Entry 4ETP (X-ray diffraction, 2.30 A resolution); this record covers chains A and B.

[Chain A]
Protein: Kinesin-like protein KAR3
Source organism: Saccharomyces cerevisiae
Notes: fragment: Kar3
Reference sequence: P17119 (KAR3_YEAST); residues 352-729 here = UniProt positions 352-729
Amino-acid sequence (403 residues; row label = number of the first residue in the row):
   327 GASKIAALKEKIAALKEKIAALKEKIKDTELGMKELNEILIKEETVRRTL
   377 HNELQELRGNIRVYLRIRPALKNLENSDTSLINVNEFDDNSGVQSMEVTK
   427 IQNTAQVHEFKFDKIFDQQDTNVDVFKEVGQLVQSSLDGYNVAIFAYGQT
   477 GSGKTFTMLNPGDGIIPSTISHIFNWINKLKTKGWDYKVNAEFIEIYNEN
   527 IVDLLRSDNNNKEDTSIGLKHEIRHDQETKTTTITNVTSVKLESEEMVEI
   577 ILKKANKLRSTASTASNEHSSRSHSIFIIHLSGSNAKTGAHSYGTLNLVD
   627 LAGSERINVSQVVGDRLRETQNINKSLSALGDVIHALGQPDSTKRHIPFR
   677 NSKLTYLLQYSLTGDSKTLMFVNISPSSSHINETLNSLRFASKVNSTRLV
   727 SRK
Disordered / not traced: 327-330, 534-541, 583-584, 586-589, 724-729
Differences from the reference sequence: engineered mutation L391 (Cys in P17119), A469 (Cys in P17119), A517 (Cys in P17119), V566 (Cys in P17119), A655 (Cys in P17119)
Swiss-Prot annotation at these positions:
  - binding site (ATP): N386, R388, R392, E454, G477, S478, G479, K480, T481, F482, E554, K579, T694
Ion coordination: Mg2+: T481 (together with ADP)
Residues lining bound ligands: ADP (adenosine-5'-diphosphate): R392, R394, P395, L397, N448, Q475, T476, G477, S478, G479, K480, T481, F482
What the authors report for this chain:
  - conformationally variable residues (domain motion): G385

[Chain B]
Protein: Spindle pole body-associated protein VIK1
Source organism: Saccharomyces cerevisiae
Notes: fragment: Vik1
Reference sequence: Q12045 (VIK1_YEAST); numbering as in UniProt (aligned over 341-647)
Amino-acid sequence (333 residues; each row starts with the number of its first residue):
   315 GASEIAALEKEIAALEKEIAALEKEISKQEKFYNDTYNTVCKELLRSRRL
   365 ENSIIEQKGTMRVYAYVMEQNLPENLLFDYENGVITQGLSEHVYKFNRVI
   415 PHLKVSEDCFFTQEYSVYHDMALNQKKNFNLISLSTTPHGSLRESLIKFL
   465 AEKDTIYQKQYVITLQFVFLSDDEFSQDMLLDYSHNDKDSIKLKFEKHSI
   515 SLDSKLVIIENGLEDLPLNFSADEHPNLPHSGMGIIKVQFFPRDSKSDGN
   565 NDPVPVDFYFIELNNLKSIEQFDKSIFKKESAETPIALVLKKLISDTKSF
   615 FLLNLNDSKNVNKLLTISEEVQTQLAKRKKKLT
Disordered / not traced: 315-319, 402-403, 497-506, 539-546, 559-566, 591-594, 639-647
Differences from the reference sequence: engineered mutation C355 (Glu in Q12045), V377 (Cys in Q12045), C423 (Lys in Q12045), A436 (Cys in Q12045), A536 (Cys in Q12045), A596 (Cys in Q12045), A640 (Cys in Q12045)
Glycans and other covalent adducts: N,N'-ethane-1,2-diylbis(2-iodoacetamide) (EBC) linked to C355, C423
Residues lining bound ligands: N,N'-ethane-1,2-diylbis(2-iodoacetamide) (EBC): Y351, N352, K418, Q427

[How chain A and chain B interact]
Residue-residue contacts (62; chain A residue first):
  L334(A) with I326(B), hydrophobic
  K337(A) with I326(B)
  I338(A) with L322(B); E325(B); I326(B), hydrophobic; L329(B)
  L341(A) with I326(B), hydrophobic; L329(B), hydrophobic; I333(B), hydrophobic
  K342(A) with E325(B), salt bridge; L329(B)
  K344(A) with I333(B); E337(B), salt bridge
  I345(A) with E332(B); I333(B), hydrophobic; L336(B), hydrophobic
  L348(A) with E337(B); I340(B), hydrophobic
  K349(A) with E332(B), salt bridge; L336(B)
  K351(A) with I340(B)
  I352(A) with L336(B), hydrophobic; E339(B); I340(B), hydrophobic; Q343(B)
  T355(A) with Q343(B); Y347(B)
  E356(A) with Q343(B)
  M359(A) with F346(B), hydrophobic; Y347(B), hydrophobic; T350(B)
  L362(A) with Y347(B), hydrophobic; T350(B); Y351(B); V354(B)
  N363(A) with T350(B)
  I365(A) with V354(B), hydrophobic
  L366(A) with T350(B); T353(B); V354(B), hydrophobic; E357(B)
  K368(A) with E395(B), salt bridge
  E369(A) with L358(B); S361(B), hydrogen bond
  R373(A) with R360(B); L364(B)
  L376(A) with S361(B); E365(B); I368(B)
  E379(A) with I368(B); K372(B), salt bridge
  L380(A) with L364(B), hydrophobic; S367(B); I368(B), hydrophobic; Q371(B)
  L383(A) with I368(B), hydrophobic; Q371(B), hydrogen bond (backbone-side chain); K372(B)
  R384(A) with Q371(B)
  W502(A) with R360(B)
  K505(A) with R360(B)
  K509(A) with E357(B), salt bridge
Interface residues without a listed pair, chain A (32 interface residues in all): G358, V372, H377

[Summary]
32 residues of chain A face 28 of chain B across their interface, with 2 hydrogen bonds and 6 salt bridges.
Polar pairs include K342(A)-E325(B), K344(A)-E337(B) and K349(A)-E332(B). Bound to chain A: ADP. Covalently
linked N,N'-ethane-1,2-diylbis(2-iodoacetamide): at C355(B). UniProt lists 13 ATP-binding residues on chain A.
From the paper: conformational variability at G385(A).
Chain A is Kinesin-like protein KAR3 and chain B is Spindle pole body-associated protein VIK1, both from
Saccharomyces cerevisiae; the structure, C-terminal motor and motor homology domain of Kar3Vik1 fused to a
synthetic heterodimeric coiled coil, was determined by X-ray diffraction.
